Entry 8EZ3 (electron microscopy, 2.50 A resolution); this record covers chains L and A of the 3 polymer chains in the assembly.

== Chain L ==
Protein: Light chain of influenza virus neuraminidase antibody 3A10
Source organism: Homo sapiens
Notes: antibody fragment or engineered binder
Chain sequence (111 residues; each row starts with the number of its first residue; note: 1 number in that range is skipped by the numbering (no residue carries it; nothing is unmodelled there); a row labelled like 27A-27C holds insertion residues (27A, then the next letters in order)):
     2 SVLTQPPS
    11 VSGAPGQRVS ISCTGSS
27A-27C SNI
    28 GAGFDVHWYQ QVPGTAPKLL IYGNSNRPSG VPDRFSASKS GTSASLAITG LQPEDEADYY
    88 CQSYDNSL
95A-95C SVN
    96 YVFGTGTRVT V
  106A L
Cystine bridges: Cys23-Cys88

== Chain A ==
Protein: Neuraminidase
Source organism: Influenza A virus (A/Moscow/10/1999(H3N2))
Notes: EC 3.2.1.18
Reference sequence: Q8AZ87 (Q8AZ87_9INFA); residues 82-469 here = UniProt positions 82-469
Chain sequence (388 residues; each row starts with the number of its first residue):
    82 AEYRNWSKPQ CNITGFAPFS KDNSIRLSAG GDIWVTREPY VSCDPDKCYQ FALGQGTTLN
   142 NGHSNDTVHD RTPYRTLLMN ELGVPFHLGT KQVCIAWSSS SCHDGKAWLH VCVTGDDENA
   202 TASFIYNGRL VDSIGSWSKK ILRTQESECV CINGTCTVVM TDGSASGKAD TKILFIEEGK
   262 IVHTSPLSGS AQHVEECSCY PRYPGVRCVC RDNWKGSNRP IVDINVKDYS IVSSYVCSGL
   322 VGDTPRKNDS SSSSHCLDPN NEEGGHGVKG WAFDDGNDVW MGRTISEKLR SGYETFKVIE
   382 GWSKPNSKLQ INRQVIVDRG NRSGYSGIFS VEGKSCINRC FYVELIRGRK QETEVLWTSN
   442 SIVVFCGTSG TYGTGSWPDG ADINLMPI
Cystine bridges: Cys92-Cys417, Cys124-Cys129, Cys175-Cys193, Cys183-Cys230, Cys232-Cys237, Cys278-Cys291, Cys280-Cys289, Cys318-Cys337, Cys421-Cys447
Glycans and other covalent adducts: N-acetylglucosamine (NAG) linked to Asn146, Asn200, Asn234, Asn329

== Chain L / chain A interface ==
Pairs across the interface - 12 pairs, chain L then chain A:
  Tyr91(L) with Val313(A)
  Asn93(L) with Ser269(A), hydrogen bond; Gly270(A); Ile312(A); Val313(A)
  Ser94(L) with Gly270(A); Ser271(A)
  Leu95(L) with Ser271(A); Ser314(A); Ser315(A)
  Ser95A(L) with Val313(A)
  Val95B(L) with Val313(A), hydrophobic
From the paper, about this interface:
  - epitope / paratope residues, chain A: Val313(A)

== In short ==
The interface between chain L and chain A involves 6 residues on one side and 7 on the other; the contacts
include 1 hydrogen bond. The hydrogen-bonded pair is Asn93(L)-Ser269(A). N-acetylglucosamine is covalently
linked to Asn146(A), Asn200(A), Asn234(A) and Asn329(A). The paper reports the epitope/paratope residue
Val313(A).
Here chain L is Light chain of influenza virus neuraminidase antibody 3A10 (Homo sapiens) and chain A is
Neuraminidase (Influenza A virus (A/Moscow/10/1999(H3N2))). Entry 8EZ3 (Structure of 3A10 Fab in complex with
A/Moscow/10/1999 (H3N2) influenza virus neuraminidase) was determined by electron microscopy (same publication
as 8EZ7 and 8EZ8).
